PDB entry 7STZ | X-ray diffraction, 2.95 A resolution | chains D and M of the 6 polymer chains in the assembly

Chain D:
Protein: Cadherin-1
From: Homo sapiens
UniProt: P12830 (CADH1_HUMAN); residues 1-544 here correspond to UniProt positions 155-698 (UniProt number = residue number + 154)
Amino-acid sequence (590 residues; each row starts with the number of its first residue; numbers below 1 keep their minus sign (Met-15 is residue -15)):
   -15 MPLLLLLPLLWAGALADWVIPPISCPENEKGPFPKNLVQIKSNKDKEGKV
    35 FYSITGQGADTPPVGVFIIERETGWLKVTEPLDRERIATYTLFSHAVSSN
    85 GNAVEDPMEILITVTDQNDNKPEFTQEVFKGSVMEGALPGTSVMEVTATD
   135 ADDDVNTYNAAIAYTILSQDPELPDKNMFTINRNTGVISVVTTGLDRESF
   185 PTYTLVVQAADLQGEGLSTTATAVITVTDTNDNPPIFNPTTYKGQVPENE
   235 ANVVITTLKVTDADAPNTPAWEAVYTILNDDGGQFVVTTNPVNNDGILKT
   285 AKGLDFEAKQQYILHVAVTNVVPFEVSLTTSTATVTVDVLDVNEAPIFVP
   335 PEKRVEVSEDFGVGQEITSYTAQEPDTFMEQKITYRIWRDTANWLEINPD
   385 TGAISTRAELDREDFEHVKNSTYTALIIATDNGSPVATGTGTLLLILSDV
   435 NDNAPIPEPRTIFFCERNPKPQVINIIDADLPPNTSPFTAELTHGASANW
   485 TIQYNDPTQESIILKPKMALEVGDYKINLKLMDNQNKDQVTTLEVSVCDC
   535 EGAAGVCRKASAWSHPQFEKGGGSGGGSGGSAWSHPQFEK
Unresolved in the structure: -15 to 0, 310-312, 363-364, 392-395, 417-419, 431-433, 438-574
Construct notes: expression tag (-15 to 0)
Bound ions: Ca2+ site 1: Glu11, Asp67, Glu69, Asp103; Ca2+ site 2: Glu11, Glu69, Asp100, Gln101, Asp103, Asp136; Ca2+ site 3: Asn102, Asn104, Asp134, Asp136, Asn143, Asp195; Ca2+ site 4: Glu119, Glu182, Asp213, Thr214, Asp216, Asp248; Ca2+ site 5: Glu119, Asp180, Glu182, Asp216; Ca2+ site 6: Asn215, Asn217, Asp246, Asp248, Ala254, Asn304; Ca2+ site 7: Glu232, Glu291, Val326, Glu328; Ca2+ site 8: Glu232, Asp289, Glu291, Glu328; Ca2+ site 9: Glu343, Glu397; Ca2+ site 10: Glu343, Glu397, Val434, Asp436; Ca2+ site 11: Glu358, Asp360, Asp415
Small-molecule neighbours:
  - beta-D-mannopyranose (BMA), molecule 1: Glu111, Val112, Val190, Thr204, Ala205, Thr206
  - beta-D-mannopyranose (BMA), molecule 2: Ser126, Val127, Met128, Glu129, Val171
  - beta-D-mannopyranose (BMA), molecule 3: Thr224, Thr225, His299, Thr316, Ala317, Thr318
  - beta-D-mannopyranose (BMA), molecule 4: Leu262, Ala301, Thr314, Ser315, Thr316
  - beta-D-mannopyranose (BMA), molecule 5: Thr303, Phe308, Thr313, Thr314
Reported in the primary citation:
  - mutagenesis - W2A: abolished binding to another copy of this molecule
  - mutagenesis - K14E: abolished binding to X-dimers

Chain M:
Protein: mAb-1_19A11 Light Chain
From: Mus musculus
Amino-acid sequence (240 residues; row label = number of the first residue in the row; numbers below 1 keep their minus sign (Met-19 is residue -19)):
   -19 MESQTQVLMFLLLWVSGACADIVMTQSPSSLAMSVGQKVTMNCKSSQSLL
    31 NSSNQKNYLAWYQQKPGQSPKLLIYFTSTRGSGVPDRFIGSGSGTDFTLT
    81 ISSVEAEDLADYFCQQHYRTPHTFGGGTKVEIKRADAAPTVSIFPPSSEQ
   131 LTSGGASVVCFLNNFYPKDINVKWKIDGSERQNGVLNSWTDQDSKDSTYS
   181 MSSTLTLTKDEYERHNSYTCEATHKTSTSPIVKSFNRNEC
Unresolved in the structure: -19 to 0
Disulfides: Cys23-Cys94, Cys140-Cys200

Interface between chain D and chain M:
Residue-residue contacts (16):
  Lys14(D) - Tyr98(M)
  Lys14(D) - Arg99(M)
  Lys14(D) - Thr100(M)  hydrogen bond (backbone-backbone)
  Gly15(D) - Tyr98(M)
  Gly15(D) - Arg99(M)  hydrogen bond (backbone-side chain)
  Pro16(D) - Asn31(M)
  Pro16(D) - Tyr38(M)  hydrophobic
  Pro16(D) - Tyr98(M)
  Pro16(D) - Arg99(M)
  Phe17(D) - Tyr38(M)  hydrogen bond (backbone-side chain)
  Pro18(D) - Asn31(M)  hydrogen bond (backbone-side chain)
  Pro18(D) - Ser33(M)
  Pro18(D) - Tyr38(M)
  Lys19(D) - Ser33(M)
  Asn20(D) - Ser33(M)  hydrogen bond (backbone-side chain)
  Lys61(D) - Ser33(M)  hydrogen bond (side chain-backbone)
Interface residues without a listed pair, chain M (7 interface residues in all): Asn34

Summary:
The interface between chain D and chain M involves 8 residues on one side and 7 on the other; the contacts
include 6 hydrogen bonds. Polar contacts include Gly15(D)-Arg99(M), Phe17(D)-Tyr38(M) and Pro18(D)-Asn31(M).
The paper reports that W2A of chain D abolishes binding to another copy of this molecule; K14E of chain D
abolishes binding to X-dimers.
Chain D is Cadherin-1 (Homo sapiens) and chain M is mAb-1_19A11 Light Chain (Mus musculus); the structure,
Crystal Structure of Human E-cadherin EC1-5 bound by mouse monoclonal antibody Fab mAb-1_19A11, was determined
by X-ray diffraction together with 6VEL from the same study.
